Entry 3HEI (X-ray diffraction, 2.00 A resolution); this record covers chains A and B.

Chain A:
Protein: Ephrin type-A receptor 2
From: Homo sapiens
Notes: EC 2.7.10.1
UniProtKB: P29317 (EPHA2_HUMAN); residues 1-174 here correspond to UniProt positions 28-201 (UniProt number = residue number + 27)
Sequence (174 residues; row label = number of the first residue in the row):
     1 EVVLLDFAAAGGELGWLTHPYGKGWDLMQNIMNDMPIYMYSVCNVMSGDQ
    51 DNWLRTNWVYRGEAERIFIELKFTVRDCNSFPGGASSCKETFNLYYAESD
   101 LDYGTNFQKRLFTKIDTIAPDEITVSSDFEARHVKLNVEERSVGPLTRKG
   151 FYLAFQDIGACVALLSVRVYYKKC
Disulfides: Cys-43/Cys-161, Cys-78/Cys-88
From the paper describing this entry:
  - mutagenesis - R76E: decreased signaling with Ephrin-A1 (chain B)
  - specificity-determining residues: Met-28, Ala-163

Chain B:
Protein: Ephrin-A1
From: Homo sapiens
UniProtKB: P20827 (EFNA1_HUMAN); residue numbers follow UniProt; this construct covers 18-147
Sequence (132 residues; each row starts with the number of its first residue):
    18 ADRHTVFWNSSNPKFRNEDYTIHVQLNDYVDIICPHYEDHSVADAAMEQY
    68 ILYLVEHEEYQLCQPQSKDQVRWQCNRPSAKHGPEKLSEKFQRFTPFTLG
   118 KEFKEGHSYYYISKPIHQHEDRCLRLKVTVKI
Sequence notes: expression tag (148-149)
Disulfides: Cys-51/Cys-92, Cys-80/Cys-140
UniProt features mapped onto this chain:
  - glycosylation: Asn-26 (N-linked (GlcNAc...) asparagine)
From the paper describing this entry:
  - specificity-determining residues: Phe-114

How chain A and chain B interact:
Contacting residue pairs - 45 pairs, chain A then chain B:
  Asp-26(A) / Tyr-46(B)  hydrogen bond
  Asp-26(A) / Lys-107(B)  salt bridge
  Met-28(A) / Lys-107(B)
  Met-28(A) / Gln-109(B)
  Gln-29(A) / Arg-89(B)  hydrogen bond (backbone-side chain)
  Gln-29(A) / Trp-90(B)
  Gln-29(A) / Lys-103(B)
  Gln-29(A) / Leu-104(B)
  Gln-29(A) / Ser-105(B)
  Asn-30(A) / Arg-89(B)
  Asn-30(A) / Trp-90(B)
  Asn-30(A) / Phe-114(B)
  Asn-30(A) / Gly-117(B)
  Ile-31(A) / Val-88(B)  hydrophobic
  Ile-31(A) / Arg-89(B)
  Ile-31(A) / Trp-90(B)
  Ile-31(A) / Leu-116(B)
  Met-32(A) / Phe-114(B)  hydrophobic
  Met-32(A) / Leu-116(B)  hydrophobic
  Asp-34(A) / Lys-85(B)  salt bridge
  Pro-36(A) / Trp-90(B)  hydrophobic
  Tyr-38(A) / Trp-90(B)
  Met-39(A) / Phe-114(B)  hydrophobic
  Ser-41(A) / Pro-113(B)
  Cys-43(A) / Phe-111(B)  hydrophobic
  Thr-74(A) / Pro-113(B)  hydrogen bond (side chain-backbone)
  Arg-76(A) / Thr-112(B)  hydrogen bond (side chain-backbone)
  Arg-76(A) / Glu-119(B)  salt bridge
  Phe-81(A) / Phe-111(B)  hydrophobic
  Pro-82(A) / Phe-111(B)
  Thr-124(A) / Thr-115(B)
  Asp-128(A) / Thr-115(B)
  Phe-129(A) / Thr-112(B)
  Phe-129(A) / Thr-115(B)
  Arg-132(A) / Asp-86(B)
  Arg-132(A) / Thr-115(B)
  Arg-132(A) / Leu-116(B)  hydrogen bond (side chain-backbone)
  His-133(A) / Thr-115(B)  hydrogen bond (backbone-side chain)
  Val-134(A) / Phe-114(B)  hydrophobic
  Val-134(A) / Thr-115(B)
  Val-134(A) / Leu-116(B)  hydrophobic
  Cys-161(A) / Thr-112(B)
  Cys-161(A) / Pro-113(B)
  Val-162(A) / Pro-113(B)
  Ala-163(A) / Pro-113(B)
Also at the interface, not in a pair above, chain A (28 interface residues in all): Glu-13, Ile-37, Leu-165
Also at the interface, not in a pair above, chain B (22 interface residues in all): Arg-94, Glu-102, Arg-110
The authors on this interface:
  - pairs named by the authors: Asp-26(A)/Lys-107(B) (salt bridge), Arg-76(A)/Glu-119(B) (salt bridge), Arg-132(A)/Asp-86(B), Pro-113(B)/Cys-161(A)
  - interface residues, chain B: Gln-109(B), Phe-111(B), Thr-112(B), Pro-113(B), Phe-114(B), Thr-115(B), Leu-116(B), Gly-117(B)

In short:
The interface between chain A and chain B involves 28 residues on one side and 22 on the other, with 6
hydrogen bonds and 3 salt bridges. Among the polar pairs are Asp-26(A)/Lys-107(B), Asp-34(A)/Lys-85(B) and
Arg-76(A)/Glu-119(B). The paper describes salt bridges between Asp-26(A) and Lys-107(B) and Arg-76(A) and
Glu-119(B); contacts between Arg-132(A) and Asp-86(B) and Pro-113(B) and Cys-161(A). The paper reports that
R76E of chain A reduces signaling with Ephrin-A1 (chain B); interface residues Gln-109(B), Phe-111(B) and
Thr-112(B) among others.
Chain A is Ephrin type-A receptor 2 and chain B is Ephrin-A1, both from Homo sapiens; the structure, Ligand
Recognition by A-Class Eph Receptors: Crystal Structures of the EphA2 Ligand-Binding Domain and the
EphA2/ephrin-A1 ..., was determined by X-ray diffraction, deposited together with 3HPN.
